PDB entry 6J2N | electron microscopy, 7.50 A resolution (low resolution: residue-level contacts below are approximate; hydrogen-bond / salt-bridge calls are withheld) | chains H and I of the 47 polymer chains in the assembly

== Chain H ==
Molecule: 26S protease regulatory subunit 7 homolog
Organism: Saccharomyces cerevisiae S288c
UniProt: P33299 (PRS7_YEAST); residues 1-467 here = UniProt positions 1-467
Sequence (467 residues; each row starts with the number of its first residue):
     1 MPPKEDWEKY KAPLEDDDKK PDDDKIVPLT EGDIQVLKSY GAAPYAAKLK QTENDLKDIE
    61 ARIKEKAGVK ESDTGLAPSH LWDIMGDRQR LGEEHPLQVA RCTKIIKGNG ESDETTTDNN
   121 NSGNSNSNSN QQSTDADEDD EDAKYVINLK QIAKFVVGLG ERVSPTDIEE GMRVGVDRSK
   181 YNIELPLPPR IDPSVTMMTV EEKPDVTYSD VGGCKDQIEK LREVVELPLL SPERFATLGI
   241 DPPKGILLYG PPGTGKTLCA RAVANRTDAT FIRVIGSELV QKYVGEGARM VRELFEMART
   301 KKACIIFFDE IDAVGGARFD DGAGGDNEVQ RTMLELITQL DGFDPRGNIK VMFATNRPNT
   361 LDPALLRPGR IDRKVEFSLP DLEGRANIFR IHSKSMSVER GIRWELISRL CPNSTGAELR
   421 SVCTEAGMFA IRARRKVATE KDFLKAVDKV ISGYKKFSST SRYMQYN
Not modelled in the structure: 1-48, 78-94, 109-140, 457-467
Curated features (UniProtKB/Swiss-Prot):
  - binding site (ATP): Gly250 to Thr257
  - modified residue (Phosphoserine): Ser164, Ser231

== Chain I ==
Molecule: 26S protease regulatory subunit 4 homolog
Organism: Saccharomyces cerevisiae S288c
UniProt: P40327 (PRS4_YEAST); numbering as in UniProt (aligned over 1-437)
Sequence (437 residues; numbered 1 to 437; the number before each row is that of its first residue):
     1 MGQGVSSGQD KKKKKGSNQK PKYEPPVQSK FGRKKRKGGP ATAEKLPNIY PSTRCKLKLL
    61 RMERIKDHLL LEEEFVSNSE ILKPFEKKQE EEKKQLEEIR GNPLSIGTLE EIIDDDHAIV
   121 TSPTMPDYYV SILSFVDKEL LEPGCSVLLH HKTMSIVGVL QDDADPMVSV MKMDKSPTES
   181 YSDIGGLESQ IQEIKESVEL PLTHPELYEE MGIKPPKGVI LYGAPGTGKT LLAKAVANQT
   241 SATFLRIVGS ELIQKYLGDG PRLCRQIFKV AGENAPSIVF IDEIDAIGTK RYDSNSGGER
   301 EIQRTMLELL NQLDGFDDRG DVKVIMATNK IETLDPALIR PGRIDRKILF ENPDLSTKKK
   361 ILGIHTSKMN LSEDVNLETL VTTKDDLSGA DIQAMCTEAG LLALRERRMQ VTAEDFKQAK
   421 ERVMKNKVEE NLEGLYL
Not modelled in the structure: 1-74
Curated features (UniProtKB/Swiss-Prot):
  - binding site (ATP): Gly223 to Thr230
  - lipidation: Gly2 (N-myristoyl glycine)
  - cross-link (Glycyl lysine isopeptide (Lys-Gly)): Lys234 (interchain with G-Cter in ubiquitin), Lys255 (interchain with G-Cter in ubiquitin), Lys290 (interchain with G-Cter in ubiquitin)
  - mutagenesis: Lys229 (K229Q: 73% loss of ATPase activity)

== How chain H and chain I interact ==
Pairs across the interface - 83 pairs, chain H then chain I:
  Gln51(H) with Gln89(I); Glu92(I); Leu96(I)
  Glu53(H) with Ser134(I); Phe135(I)
  Asn54(H) with Leu96(I)
  Leu56(H) with Ser134(I)
  Lys57(H) with Ile99(I); Arg100(I); Leu133(I)
  Ala61(H) with Leu133(I)
  Lys64(H) with Asp116(I); Ser131(I)
  Glu65(H) with Leu133(I); Ser155(I)
  Gly68(H) with Tyr129(I); Val130(I)
  Val69(H) with Thr153(I)
  Ser72(H) with Tyr129(I)
  His95(H) with Asp115(I); Tyr129(I)
  Pro96(H) with Ile113(I); Ile119(I); Tyr129(I)
  Gln98(H) with Ile119(I); Asp127(I)
  Val99(H) with Asp127(I); Tyr128(I)
  Arg173(H) with Tyr128(I); Tyr129(I)
  Pro193(H) with Glu110(I); Glu111(I)
  Pro252(H) with Asp335(I); Ala337(I)
  Gly253(H) with Ala337(I)
  Lys256(H) with Leu307(I)
  Ile275(H) with Glu308(I); Asn311(I)
  Ser277(H) with Glu308(I)
  Glu278(H) with Arg265(I); Glu308(I)
  Val280(H) with Leu257(I)
  Lys282(H) with Glu110(I)
  Glu310(H) with Leu307(I); Glu308(I); Asn311(I)
  Asp312(H) with Arg304(I)
  Ala313(H) with Arg304(I)
  Arg318(H) with Leu257(I)
  Asp320(H) with Leu257(I)
  Ser395(H) with Met211(I); Gly212(I)
  Met396(H) with Met211(I); Ile213(I)
  Ser397(H) with Glu210(I); Met211(I)
  Ala417(H) with Arg340(I); Pro341(I)
  Glu418(H) with Pro341(I)
  Ser421(H) with Pro341(I); Gly342(I); Asp345(I)
  Thr424(H) with Ile213(I); Gly342(I); Asp345(I)
  Glu425(H) with Asp345(I)
  Gly427(H) with Met211(I)
  Met428(H) with Glu196(I); Asp345(I)
  Ala430(H) with Met211(I)
  Ile431(H) with Glu196(I); Leu200(I); Tyr208(I)
  Arg432(H) with Glu193(I); Glu196(I)
  Arg435(H) with Met211(I)
  Lys436(H) with Glu210(I); Met211(I)
  Lys449(H) with Asp345(I)
  Gly453(H) with Lys347(I)
  Tyr454(H) with Pro341(I); Ile344(I)
  Lys456(H) with Ile339(I)
Interface residues without a listed pair, chain H (58 interface residues in all): Asp55, Asp58, Asp73, Ala77, Leu97, Arg101, Ile191, Asp192, Cys423
Interface residues without a listed pair, chain I (50 interface residues in all): Lys93, His117, Val136, Leu207, Ile331, Pro336

== Summary ==
58 residues of chain H and 50 residues of chain I are in contact. Curated annotation (UniProt) lists 8
ATP-binding residues on chain H; 8 ATP-binding residues and one mutagenesis site on chain I.
Here chain H is 26S protease regulatory subunit 7 homolog and chain I is 26S protease regulatory subunit 4
homolog, both from Saccharomyces cerevisiae S288c. Entry 6J2N (yeast proteasome in substrate-processing state
(C3-b)) was determined by electron microscopy together with 6J30, 6J2C, 6J2Q and 6J2X from the same study.
